1TFY - chains E and B of the 6 polymer chains in the assembly; structure by X-ray diffraction, 3.20 A resolution.

Chain E:
Molecule: 13-nt RNA strand
Sequence (13 nucleotides; numbered 1 to 13; the number before each row is that of its first residue):
     1 GCGGAUAUCC GCG

Chain B:
Name: tRNA nucleotidyltransferase
Organism: Archaeoglobus fulgidus
Notes: EC 2.7.7.25
UniProt: O28126 (CCA_ARCFU); residues 1-437 here = UniProt positions 1-437
Sequence (437 residues; each row starts with the number of its first residue):
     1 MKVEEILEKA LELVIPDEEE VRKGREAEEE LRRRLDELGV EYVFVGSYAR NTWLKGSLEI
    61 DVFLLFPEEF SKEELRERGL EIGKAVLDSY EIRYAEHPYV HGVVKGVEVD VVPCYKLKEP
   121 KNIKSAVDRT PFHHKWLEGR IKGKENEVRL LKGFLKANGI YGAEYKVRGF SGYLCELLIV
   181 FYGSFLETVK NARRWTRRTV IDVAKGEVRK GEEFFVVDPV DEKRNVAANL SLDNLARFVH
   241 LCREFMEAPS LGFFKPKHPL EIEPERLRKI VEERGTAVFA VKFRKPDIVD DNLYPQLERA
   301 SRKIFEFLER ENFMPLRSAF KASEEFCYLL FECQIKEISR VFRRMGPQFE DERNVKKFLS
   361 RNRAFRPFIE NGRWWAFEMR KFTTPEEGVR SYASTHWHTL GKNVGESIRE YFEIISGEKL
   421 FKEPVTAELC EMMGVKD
Bound ions: Mg2+: Ser-47, Glu-59, Asp-61 (together with CTP)
Small-molecule neighbours: CTP (cytidine-5'-triphosphate): Gly-46, Ser-47, Arg-50, Glu-59, Asp-61, Thr-130, His-133, Lys-152, Tyr-161, Ala-163, Ser-171, Gly-172, Tyr-173, Glu-176, Arg-224
Swiss-Prot annotation at these positions:
  - binding site (ATP): Ser-47, Arg-50, His-133, Lys-152, Tyr-161
  - binding site (CTP): Ser-47, Arg-50, His-133, Lys-152, Tyr-161
  - binding site (Mg(2+)): Glu-59, Asp-61, Asp-110
  - mutagenesis: Arg-50 (R50A: High decrease in both AMP and CMP incorporation), Asp-110 (D110A: High decrease in both AMP and CMP incorporation), His-133 (H133A: No decrease in both AMP and CMP incorporation), Arg-299 to Arg-302 (Does not affect the CCA tRNA nucleotidyltransferase activity, while the CCACCA tRNA nucleotidyltransferase activity is strongly reduced)
What the authors report for this chain:
  - binding site for the 14-nt RNA strand: Ala-95, Glu-96
  - binding site for CTP: His-133, Arg-224
  - specificity-determining residues: Arg-224

Interface between chain E and chain B:
Pairs across the interface (9; chain E residue first):
  G1(E) / Tyr-165(B)  base contact
  G1(E) / Asn-292(B)  hydrogen bond to the sugar
  G1(E) / Gln-296(B)  hydrogen bond to the sugar
  C2(E) / Pro-295(B)  sugar contact
  C2(E) / Gln-296(B)  phosphate contact
  C2(E) / Gly-401(B)  phosphate contact
  C2(E) / Lys-402(B)  hydrogen bond to the phosphate
  G3(E) / Arg-299(B)  salt bridge to the phosphate
  G3(E) / Arg-302(B)  salt bridge to the phosphate
Other interface residues (no listed pair), chain E (5 interface residues in all): C12, G13
Other interface residues (no listed pair), chain B (10 interface residues in all): Arg-344, Arg-361

Overview:
Chain E and chain B form an interface of 5 and 10 residues respectively; the contacts include 3 hydrogen bonds
and 2 salt bridges. Polar contacts include G1(E)/Asn-292(B), G1(E)/Gln-296(B) and C2(E)/Lys-402(B). From the
paper: a binding site for the 14-nt RNA strand at Ala-95(B) and Glu-96(B); a binding site for CTP at
His-133(B) and Arg-224(B).
Here chain E is a 13-nt RNA strand and chain B is tRNA nucleotidyltransferase (Archaeoglobus fulgidus). Entry
1TFY (How CCA is added to the 3' end of immature tRNA without the use of an ...) was determined by X-ray
diffraction (same publication as 1SZ1).
